Entry 4QH7 (X-ray diffraction, 1.83 A resolution); this record covers chains A and B of the 4 polymer chains in the assembly.

[Chain A (and B)]
Molecule: Dynein light chain 1, cytoplasmic
Source organism: Drosophila melanogaster
Notes: fragment: lc8; chain B of this document is another copy of the same molecule, construct and numbering; everything in this record applies to it too
UniProtKB: Q24117 (DYL1_DROME); residue numbers follow UniProt; this construct covers 1-89
Amino-acid sequence (94 residues; row label = number of the first residue in the row; numbers below 1 keep their minus sign (Gly-4 is residue -4)):
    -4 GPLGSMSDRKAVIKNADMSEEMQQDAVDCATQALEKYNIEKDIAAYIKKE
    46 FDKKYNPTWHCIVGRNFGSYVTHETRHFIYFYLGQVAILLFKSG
Unresolved in the structure: -4 to 5, 89
Construct notes: expression tag (-4 to 0)

[How chain A and chain B interact]
Residue-residue contacts (51; chain A residue first):
  Glu35(A) - Gly63(B)
  Lys36(A) - Gly63(B)
  Lys36(A) - Ser64(B)
  Ala39(A) - Ser64(B)
  Ala39(A) - Tyr65(B)
  Ala40(A) - Tyr65(B)  hydrophobic
  Lys43(A) - Tyr65(B)
  Lys43(A) - Thr67(B)  hydrogen bond
  Lys44(A) - Tyr65(B)
  Thr53(A) - Thr67(B)
  His55(A) - Tyr65(B)
  His55(A) - Val66(B)
  His55(A) - Thr67(B)  hydrogen bond (side chain-backbone)
  His55(A) - Phe86(B)
  Cys56(A) - Ser64(B)
  Cys56(A) - Tyr65(B)  hydrogen bond (backbone-backbone)
  Ile57(A) - Ile57(B)  hydrophobic
  Ile57(A) - Phe62(B)  hydrophobic
  Ile57(A) - Gly63(B)
  Val58(A) - Phe62(B)
  Val58(A) - Gly63(B)  hydrogen bond (backbone-backbone)
  Gly59(A) - Asn61(B)
  Gly59(A) - Phe62(B)
  Arg60(A) - Asn61(B)  hydrogen bond (backbone-backbone)
  Asn61(A) - Gly59(B)
  Asn61(A) - Arg60(B)  hydrogen bond (backbone-backbone)
  Asn61(A) - Asn61(B)  hydrogen bond
  Phe62(A) - Ile57(B)  hydrophobic
  Phe62(A) - Val58(B)
  Phe62(A) - Gly59(B)
  Phe62(A) - Phe62(B)  hydrophobic
  Gly63(A) - Glu35(B)
  Gly63(A) - Lys36(B)
  Gly63(A) - Ile57(B)
  Gly63(A) - Val58(B)  hydrogen bond (backbone-backbone)
  Ser64(A) - Lys36(B)
  Ser64(A) - Ala39(B)
  Ser64(A) - Cys56(B)
  Tyr65(A) - Ala39(B)
  Tyr65(A) - Ala40(B)  hydrophobic
  Tyr65(A) - Lys43(B)
  Tyr65(A) - Lys44(B)
  Tyr65(A) - His55(B)
  Tyr65(A) - Cys56(B)  hydrogen bond (backbone-backbone)
  Val66(A) - His55(B)
  Thr67(A) - Lys43(B)  hydrogen bond
  Thr67(A) - Thr53(B)
  Thr67(A) - His55(B)  hydrogen bond (backbone-side chain)
  Phe86(A) - His55(B)
  Ser88(A) - His55(B)  hydrogen bond
  Ser88(A) - Ser88(B)  hydrogen bond
Other interface residues (no listed pair), chain A (23 interface residues in all): Trp54
Other interface residues (no listed pair), chain B (23 interface residues in all): Trp54

[In short]
The chain A/chain B interface involves 23 residues from each chain; the contacts include 13 hydrogen bonds.
Polar pairs include Lys43(A)-Thr67(B), His55(A)-Thr67(B) and Asn61(A)-Asn61(B).
Chain A and chain B are both Dynein light chain 1, cytoplasmic (Drosophila melanogaster); the structure, LC8 -
Ana2 (159-168) Complex, was determined by X-ray diffraction together with 4QH8 from the same study.
